Entry 8JER (electron microscopy, 3.45 A resolution); this record covers chains B and H of the 5 polymer chains in the assembly.

# Chain B
Name: Guanine nucleotide-binding protein G(I)/G(S)/G(T) subunit beta-1
Organism: Homo sapiens
UniProtKB: P62873 (GBB1_HUMAN); numbering as in UniProt (aligned over 2-340)
Sequence (350 residues; row label = number of the first residue in the row; numbers below 1 keep their minus sign (Met-9 is residue -9)):
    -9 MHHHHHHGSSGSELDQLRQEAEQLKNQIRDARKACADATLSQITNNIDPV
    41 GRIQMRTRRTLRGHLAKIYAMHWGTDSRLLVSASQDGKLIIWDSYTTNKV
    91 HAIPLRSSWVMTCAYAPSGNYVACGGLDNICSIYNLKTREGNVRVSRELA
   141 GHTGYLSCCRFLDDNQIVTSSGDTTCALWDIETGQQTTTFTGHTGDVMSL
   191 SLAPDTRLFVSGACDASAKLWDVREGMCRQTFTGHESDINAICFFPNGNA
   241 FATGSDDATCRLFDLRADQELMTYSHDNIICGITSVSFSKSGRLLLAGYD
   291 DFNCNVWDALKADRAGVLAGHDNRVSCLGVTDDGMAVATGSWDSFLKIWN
Not modelled in the structure: -9 to 2
Construct notes: initiating methionine (-9); expression tag (-8 to 1)
UniProt features mapped onto this chain:
  - modified residue: Ser2 (N-acetylserine), His266 (Phosphohistidine)
  - natural variant: Leu30 (L30F: In MRD42; uncertain significance), Arg52 (R52G: In MRD42), Gly64 (G64V: In MRD42), Asp76 (D76E: In MRD42; D76G: In MRD42), Gly77 (G77S: In MRD42), Lys78 (K78R: In MRD42), Ile80 (I80N: In MRD42; I80T: In MRD42), His91 (H91R: In MRD42; uncertain significance), Ala92 (A92T: In MRD42), Pro94 (P94S: In MRD42), Leu95 (L95P: In MRD42), Arg96 (R96L: In MRD42), 5 further natural variant entries in UniProt

# Chain H
Name: ScFv16 Antibody fragment
Organism: Mus musculus
Notes: antibody fragment or engineered binder
Sequence (248 residues; numbered 1 to 248; the number before each row is that of its first residue):
     1 DVQLVESGGGLVQPGGSRKLSCSASGFAFSSFGMHWVRQAPEKGLEWVAY
    51 ISSGSGTIYYADTVKGRFTISRDDPKNTLFLQMTSLRSEDTAMYYCVRSI
   101 YYYGSSPFDFWGQGTTLTVSSGGGGSGGGGSGGGGSDIVMTQATSSVPVT
   151 PGESVSISCRSSKSLLHSNGNTYLYWFLQRPGQSPQLLIYRMSNLASGVP
   201 DRFSGSGSGTAFTLTISRLEAEDVGVYYCMQHLEYPLTFGAGTKLELK
Not modelled in the structure: 73-75, 121-134
Disulfides: Cys22-Cys96, Cys159-Cys229

# Interface between chain B and chain H
Pairs across the interface (8; chain B residue first):
  Arg68(B) - Tyr103(H)
  Leu69(B) - Tyr103(H)  hydrophobic
  Val90(B) - Tyr102(H)  hydrophobic
  Arg129(B) - Arg98(H)  hydrogen bond (backbone-side chain)
  Arg129(B) - Phe110(H)
  Glu130(B) - Phe27(H)
  Glu130(B) - Ala28(H)  hydrogen bond (backbone-backbone)
  Gly131(B) - Phe32(H)
Other interface residues (no listed pair), chain B (9 interface residues in all): Asp83, His91, Asn132
Other interface residues (no listed pair), chain H (11 interface residues in all): Val2, Gly26, Ile100, Asp109

# Summary
The interface between chain B and chain H involves 9 residues on one side and 11 on the other; the contacts
include 2 hydrogen bonds. Among the polar pairs are Arg129(B)-Arg98(H) and Glu130(B)-Ala28(H).
Here chain B is Guanine nucleotide-binding protein G(I)/G(S)/G(T) subunit beta-1 (Homo sapiens) and chain H is
ScFv16 Antibody fragment (Mus musculus). Entry 8JER (Structure of Acipimox-GPR109A-G protein complex) was
determined by electron microscopy together with 8IY9, 8IYH, 8IYW and 8JHN from the same study.
